Entry 8JQT (X-ray diffraction, 1.99 A resolution); this record covers chains A and C of the 3 polymer chains in the assembly.

# Chain A
Molecule: MHC class I antigen alpha chain
From: Anas platyrhynchos
UniProt: Q6JWQ7 (Q6JWQ7_ANAPL); residues 1-271 here correspond to UniProt positions 26-296 (UniProt number = residue number + 25)
Chain sequence (271 residues; numbered 1 to 271; the number before each row is that of its first residue):
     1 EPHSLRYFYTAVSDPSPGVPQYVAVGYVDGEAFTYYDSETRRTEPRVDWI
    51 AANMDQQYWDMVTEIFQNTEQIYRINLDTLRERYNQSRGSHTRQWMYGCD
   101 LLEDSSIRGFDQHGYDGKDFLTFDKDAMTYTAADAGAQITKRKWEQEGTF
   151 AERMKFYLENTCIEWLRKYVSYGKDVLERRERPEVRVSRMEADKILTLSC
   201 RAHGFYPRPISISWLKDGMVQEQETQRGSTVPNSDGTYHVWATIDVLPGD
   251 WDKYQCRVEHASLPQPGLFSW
Disulfide bonds: Cys99-Cys162, Cys200-Cys256

# Chain C
Molecule: peptide of AIV
Chain sequence (9 residues; row label = number of the first residue in the row):
     1 GPAKGIEYD

# Chain A / chain C interface
Pairs across the interface - 35 pairs, chain A then chain C:
  Tyr7(A) - Gly1(C)  hydrogen bond (side chain-backbone)
  Tyr7(A) - Pro2(C)
  Tyr9(A) - Pro2(C)
  Val62(A) - Pro2(C)
  Ile65(A) - Pro2(C)  hydrophobic
  Ile65(A) - Ala3(C)
  Ile65(A) - Lys4(C)
  Phe66(A) - Pro2(C)  hydrophobic
  Thr69(A) - Ile6(C)
  Ile72(A) - Ile6(C)
  Ile72(A) - Tyr8(C)  hydrophobic
  Ile75(A) - Tyr8(C)  hydrophobic
  Asn76(A) - Tyr8(C)
  Asn76(A) - Asp9(C)  hydrogen bond (side chain-backbone)
  Thr79(A) - Asp9(C)
  Leu80(A) - Asp9(C)
  Arg83(A) - Asp9(C)
  Arg93(A) - Asp9(C)  salt bridge
  Trp95(A) - Ile6(C)  hydrophobic
  Tyr97(A) - Pro2(C)
  Tyr97(A) - Ala3(C)  hydrogen bond (side chain-backbone)
  Thr140(A) - Asp9(C)
  Lys143(A) - Asp9(C)
  Trp144(A) - Glu7(C)
  Trp144(A) - Tyr8(C)  hydrogen bond (side chain-backbone)
  Trp144(A) - Asp9(C)
  Phe150(A) - Gly5(C)
  Phe150(A) - Ile6(C)  hydrophobic
  Phe150(A) - Glu7(C)
  Arg153(A) - Gly5(C)  hydrogen bond (side chain-backbone)
  Tyr157(A) - Gly1(C)  hydrogen bond (side chain-backbone)
  Tyr157(A) - Pro2(C)
  Tyr157(A) - Ala3(C)  hydrophobic
  Trp165(A) - Gly1(C)
  Tyr169(A) - Gly1(C)  hydrogen bond (side chain-backbone)
Interface residues without a listed pair, chain A (28 interface residues in all): Leu5, Tyr58, Tyr73, Phe120, Met154

# In short
28 residues of chain A and 9 residues of chain C are in contact, with 7 hydrogen bonds and 1 salt bridge.
Polar pairs include Arg93(A)-Asp9(C), Tyr7(A)-Gly1(C) and Asn76(A)-Asp9(C).
Chain A is MHC class I antigen alpha chain (Anas platyrhynchos) and chain C is peptide of AIV; the structure,
Crystal structure of U03-GPAKGIEYD, was determined by X-ray diffraction.
